4PPZ - chain A; structure by X-ray diffraction, 2.00 A resolution.

[Chain A]
Molecule: Succinyl-diaminopimelate desuccinylase
From: Neisseria meningitidis
Notes: EC 3.5.1.18
UniProtKB: Q9JYL2 (DAPE_NEIMB); residue numbers follow UniProt; this construct covers 1-381
Amino-acid sequence (381 residues; numbered 1 to 381; the number before each row is that of its first residue):
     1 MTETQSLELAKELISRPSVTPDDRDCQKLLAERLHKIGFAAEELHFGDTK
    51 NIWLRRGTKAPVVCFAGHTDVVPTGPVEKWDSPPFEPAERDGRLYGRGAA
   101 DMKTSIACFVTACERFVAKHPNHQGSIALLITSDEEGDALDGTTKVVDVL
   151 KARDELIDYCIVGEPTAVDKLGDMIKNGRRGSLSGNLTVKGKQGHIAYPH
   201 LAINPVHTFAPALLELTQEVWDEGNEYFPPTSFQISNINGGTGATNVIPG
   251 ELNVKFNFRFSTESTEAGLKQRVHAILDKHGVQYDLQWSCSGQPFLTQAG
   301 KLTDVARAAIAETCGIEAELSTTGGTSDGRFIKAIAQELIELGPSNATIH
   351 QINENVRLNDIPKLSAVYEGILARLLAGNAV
Not modelled in the structure: 1, 377-381
Bound ions: Zn2+ site 1: H68, D101, E164; Zn2+ site 2: D101, E136, H350
Swiss-Prot annotation at these positions:
  - active site: D70, E135 (Proton acceptor)
  - binding site (Zn(2+)): H68, D101, E136, E164, H350
From the paper describing this entry:
  - Zn2+ coordination: H68, D101, E136, E164, H350

[In short]
H68, D101 and E164 form the Zn2+ site 1. The Zn2+ site 2 is built by D101, E136 and H350. From UniProt:
active-site residues D70 and E135 and 5 Zn2+-binding residues. From the paper: Zn2+ coordination by H68, D101
and E136 among others.
Chain A is Succinyl-diaminopimelate desuccinylase (Neisseria meningitidis); the structure, Crystal structure
of zinc-bound succinyl-diaminopimelate desuccinylase from Neisseria meningitidis MC58, was determined by X-ray
diffraction (same publication as 4PQA and 4O23).
